PDB entry 1J19 | X-ray diffraction, 2.40 A resolution | chains A and B

Chain A:
Molecule: radixin
From: Mus musculus
Notes: fragment: N-terminal domain, FERM domain
Reference sequence: P26043 (RADI_MOUSE); residue numbers follow UniProt; this construct covers 1-310
Sequence (317 residues; numbered 1 to 317; the number before each row is that of its first residue):
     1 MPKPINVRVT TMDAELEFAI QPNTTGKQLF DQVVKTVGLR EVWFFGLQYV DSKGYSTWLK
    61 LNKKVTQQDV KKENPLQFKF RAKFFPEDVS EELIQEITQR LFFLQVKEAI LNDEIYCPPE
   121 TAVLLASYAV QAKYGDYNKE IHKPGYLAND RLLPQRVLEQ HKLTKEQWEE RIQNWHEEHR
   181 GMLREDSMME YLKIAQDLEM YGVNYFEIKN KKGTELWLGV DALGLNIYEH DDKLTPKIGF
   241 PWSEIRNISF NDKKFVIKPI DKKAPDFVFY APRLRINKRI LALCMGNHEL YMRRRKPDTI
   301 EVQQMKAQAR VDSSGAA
Not modelled in the structure: 1
Construct notes: cloning artifact (311-317)

Chain B:
Molecule: 16-mer peptide from Intercellular adhesion molecule-2
From: Mus musculus
Reference sequence: P35330 (ICAM2_MOUSE); residues 404-419 here correspond to UniProt positions 253-268 (UniProt number = residue number - 151)
Sequence (16 residues; numbered 404 to 419; the number before each row is that of its first residue):
   404 RRRTGTYGVL AAWRRL

Interface between chain A and chain B:
Contacting residue pairs - 30 pairs, chain A then chain B:
  Trp242(A) with Val412(B)
  Ile245(A) with Val412(B); Leu413(B)
  Arg246(A) with Gly411(B); Val412(B), hydrogen bond (backbone-backbone); Leu413(B), hydrogen bond (backbone-backbone)
  Asn247(A) with Thr409(B), hydrogen bond; Tyr410(B); Gly411(B)
  Ile248(A) with Thr409(B); Tyr410(B), hydrogen bond (backbone-backbone); Val412(B), hydrophobic
  Ser249(A) with Gly408(B); Thr409(B)
  Phe250(A) with Arg406(B); Thr407(B); Gly408(B), hydrogen bond (backbone-backbone)
  Asn251(A) with Thr407(B)
  Asp252(A) with Arg406(B), salt bridge
  Ile260(A) with Leu413(B), hydrophobic
  Leu274(A) with Arg406(B)
  Leu281(A) with Thr409(B); Tyr410(B), hydrophobic
  Met285(A) with Tyr410(B), hydrophobic
  His288(A) with Tyr410(B), hydrogen bond; Val412(B); Trp416(B)
  Met292(A) with Ala415(B); Trp416(B)
  Lys296(A) with Arg418(B)
Interface residues without a listed pair, chain B (12 interface residues in all): Arg417

Summary:
Chain A and chain B form an interface of 16 and 12 residues respectively; the contacts include 6 hydrogen
bonds and 1 salt bridge. Polar pairs include Asp252(A)-Arg406(B), Asn247(A)-Thr409(B) and His288(A)-Tyr410(B).
Here chain A is radixin and chain B is a 16-mer peptide from Intercellular adhesion molecule-2, both from Mus
musculus. Entry 1J19 (Crystal structure of the radxin FERM domain complexed with the ICAM-2 cytoplasmic
peptide) was determined by X-ray diffraction.
